Entry 7ZGA (X-ray diffraction, 2.30 A resolution); this record covers chain A.

== Chain A ==
Protein: SEC14 cytosolic factor
From: Saccharomyces cerevisiae S288C
Reference sequence: P24280 (SEC14_YEAST); residues 3-298 here = UniProt positions 3-298
Chain sequence (296 residues; each row starts with the number of its first residue):
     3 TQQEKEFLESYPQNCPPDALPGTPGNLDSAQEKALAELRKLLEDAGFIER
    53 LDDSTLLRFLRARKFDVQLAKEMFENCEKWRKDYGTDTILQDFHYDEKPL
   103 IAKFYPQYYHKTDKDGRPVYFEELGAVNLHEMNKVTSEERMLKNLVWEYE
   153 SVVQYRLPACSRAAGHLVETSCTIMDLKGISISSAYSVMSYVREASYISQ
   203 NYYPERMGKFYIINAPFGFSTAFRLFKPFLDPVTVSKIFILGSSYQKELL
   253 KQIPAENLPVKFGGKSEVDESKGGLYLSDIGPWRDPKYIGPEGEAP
Small-molecule neighbours: IUF (O9-methyl O4-[2,2,2-tris(chloranyl)ethyl] (5AS,6AS,9R,10AS)-7-methyl-3-nitro-5,5A,6,6A,8,9,10,10A-octahydroindolo[4,3-fg]quinoline-4,9-dicarboxylate): Tyr-111, Tyr-122, Tyr-151, Val-154, Val-155, Ser-173, Thr-175, Ser-198, Ser-201, Gln-202, Tyr-205, Arg-208, Met-209, Phe-212, Ile-240
What the authors report for this chain:
  - binding site for IUF: Tyr-151, Ser-173, Ser-201, Tyr-205, Arg-208, Met-209, Phe-212

== Overview ==
Bound to chain A: compound IUF. From the paper: a binding site for IUF at Tyr-151, Ser-173 and Ser-201 among
others.
Chain A is SEC14 cytosolic factor (Saccharomyces cerevisiae S288C); the structure, Structure of yeast Sec14p
with ergoline, was determined by X-ray diffraction (same publication as 7ZG9, 7ZGB, 7ZGC and 7ZGD).
